7VB9 - chains k and n of the 51 polymer chains in the assembly; structure by electron microscopy, 3.45 A resolution.

# Chain k
Protein: Light-harvesting protein B-875 alpha chain
Organism: Cereibacter sphaeroides 2.4.1
UniProt: Q3J1A4 (LHA1_RHOS4); numbering as in UniProt (aligned over 1-58)
Amino-acid sequence (58 residues; numbered 1 to 58; the number before each row is that of its first residue):
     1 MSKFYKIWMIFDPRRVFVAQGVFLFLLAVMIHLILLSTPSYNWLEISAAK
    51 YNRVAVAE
Not modelled in the structure: 55-58
UniProt features mapped onto this chain:
  - binding site (a bacteriochlorophyll): His32
Small-molecule neighbours:
  - bacteriochlorophyll a (BCL), molecule 1: Phe4, Ile7, Val16, Gln20, Ile31
  - bacteriochlorophyll a (BCL), molecule 2: Gly21, Leu24, Phe25, Ala28, His32, Leu35, Tyr41, Trp43
  - bacteriochlorophyll a (BCL), molecule 3: Leu24, Leu27, Ala28, Ile31, His32, Leu35, Tyr41
  - spheroidene (SPO), molecule 1: Lys3, Phe4, Lys6
  - spheroidene (SPO), molecule 2: Phe17, Gln20, Phe23, Leu24, Leu27, Met30, Ile31, Ile34
  - spheroidene (SPO), molecule 3: Phe25, Ala28, Val29, His32, Leu36, Trp43

# Chain n
Protein: Light-harvesting protein B-875 beta chain
Organism: Cereibacter sphaeroides 2.4.1
UniProt: Q3J1A3 (LHB1_RHOS4); residues 1-49 here = UniProt positions 1-49
Amino-acid sequence (49 residues; row label = number of the first residue in the row):
     1 MADKSDLGYTGLTDEQAQELHSVYMSGLWLFSAVAIVAHLAVYIWRPWF
Not modelled in the structure: 1-11
UniProt features mapped onto this chain:
  - binding site (a bacteriochlorophyll): His21, His39
Small-molecule neighbours:
  - bacteriochlorophyll a (BCL), molecule 1: His21, Tyr24, Met25, Phe49
  - bacteriochlorophyll a (BCL), molecule 2: Phe31, Val34, Ala35, Ala38, His39, Val42, Trp45
  - bacteriochlorophyll a (BCL), molecule 3: Phe31, Ser32, Ala35, Ile36, His39, Val42, Tyr43, Trp48, Phe49
  - spheroidene (SPO), molecule 1: Glu19, Leu20, Val23, Tyr24, Gly27, Leu28
  - spheroidene (SPO), molecule 2: Phe31, Val34, Ala38, Ala41, Val42, Trp45

# Chain k / chain n interface
Contacting residue pairs (17):
  Phe4(k) - His21(n)
  Tyr5(k) - Asp14(n)
  Tyr5(k) - Ala17(n)
  Tyr5(k) - Gln18(n)
  Tyr5(k) - His21(n)
  Trp8(k) - Ala17(n)
  Trp8(k) - Leu20(n)
  Trp8(k) - His21(n)
  Met9(k) - Leu12(n)
  Met9(k) - Asp14(n)
  Phe17(k) - Leu20(n)  hydrophobic
  Phe17(k) - Tyr24(n)  hydrophobic
  Gln20(k) - Tyr24(n)  hydrogen bond
  Tyr41(k) - Arg46(n)
  Tyr41(k) - Pro47(n)  hydrogen bond (side chain-backbone)
  Tyr41(k) - Trp48(n)  hydrogen bond (side chain-backbone)
  Ile46(k) - Arg46(n)
Also at the interface, not in a pair above, chain k (11 interface residues in all): Lys6, Pro13, Trp43
Also at the interface, not in a pair above, chain n (11 interface residues in all): Trp45

# Summary
Chain k and chain n each contribute 11 residues to their interface, with 3 hydrogen bonds. Polar pairs include
Gln20(k)-Tyr24(n), Tyr41(k)-Pro47(n) and Tyr41(k)-Trp48(n). One spheroidene molecule and 3 bacteriochlorophyll
a molecules are bound between chain k and chain n.
Here chain k is Light-harvesting protein B-875 alpha chain and chain n is Light-harvesting protein B-875 beta
chain, both from Cereibacter sphaeroides 2.4.1. Entry 7VB9 (Rba sphaeroides PufY-KO RC-LH1 dimer type-2) was
determined by electron microscopy together with 7VA9, 7VNM, 7VOR, 7VOT and 7VOY from the same study.
